PDB entry 7XSZ | electron microscopy, 3.40 A resolution | chains A and T of the 33 polymer chains in the assembly

== Chain A ==
Name: DNA-directed RNA polymerase subunit
Source organism: Komagataella phaffii
Notes: EC 2.7.7.6
UniProt: C4R4Y0 (C4R4Y0_KOMPG); residue numbers follow UniProt; this construct covers 1-1743
Chain sequence (1743 residues; each row starts with the number of its first residue):
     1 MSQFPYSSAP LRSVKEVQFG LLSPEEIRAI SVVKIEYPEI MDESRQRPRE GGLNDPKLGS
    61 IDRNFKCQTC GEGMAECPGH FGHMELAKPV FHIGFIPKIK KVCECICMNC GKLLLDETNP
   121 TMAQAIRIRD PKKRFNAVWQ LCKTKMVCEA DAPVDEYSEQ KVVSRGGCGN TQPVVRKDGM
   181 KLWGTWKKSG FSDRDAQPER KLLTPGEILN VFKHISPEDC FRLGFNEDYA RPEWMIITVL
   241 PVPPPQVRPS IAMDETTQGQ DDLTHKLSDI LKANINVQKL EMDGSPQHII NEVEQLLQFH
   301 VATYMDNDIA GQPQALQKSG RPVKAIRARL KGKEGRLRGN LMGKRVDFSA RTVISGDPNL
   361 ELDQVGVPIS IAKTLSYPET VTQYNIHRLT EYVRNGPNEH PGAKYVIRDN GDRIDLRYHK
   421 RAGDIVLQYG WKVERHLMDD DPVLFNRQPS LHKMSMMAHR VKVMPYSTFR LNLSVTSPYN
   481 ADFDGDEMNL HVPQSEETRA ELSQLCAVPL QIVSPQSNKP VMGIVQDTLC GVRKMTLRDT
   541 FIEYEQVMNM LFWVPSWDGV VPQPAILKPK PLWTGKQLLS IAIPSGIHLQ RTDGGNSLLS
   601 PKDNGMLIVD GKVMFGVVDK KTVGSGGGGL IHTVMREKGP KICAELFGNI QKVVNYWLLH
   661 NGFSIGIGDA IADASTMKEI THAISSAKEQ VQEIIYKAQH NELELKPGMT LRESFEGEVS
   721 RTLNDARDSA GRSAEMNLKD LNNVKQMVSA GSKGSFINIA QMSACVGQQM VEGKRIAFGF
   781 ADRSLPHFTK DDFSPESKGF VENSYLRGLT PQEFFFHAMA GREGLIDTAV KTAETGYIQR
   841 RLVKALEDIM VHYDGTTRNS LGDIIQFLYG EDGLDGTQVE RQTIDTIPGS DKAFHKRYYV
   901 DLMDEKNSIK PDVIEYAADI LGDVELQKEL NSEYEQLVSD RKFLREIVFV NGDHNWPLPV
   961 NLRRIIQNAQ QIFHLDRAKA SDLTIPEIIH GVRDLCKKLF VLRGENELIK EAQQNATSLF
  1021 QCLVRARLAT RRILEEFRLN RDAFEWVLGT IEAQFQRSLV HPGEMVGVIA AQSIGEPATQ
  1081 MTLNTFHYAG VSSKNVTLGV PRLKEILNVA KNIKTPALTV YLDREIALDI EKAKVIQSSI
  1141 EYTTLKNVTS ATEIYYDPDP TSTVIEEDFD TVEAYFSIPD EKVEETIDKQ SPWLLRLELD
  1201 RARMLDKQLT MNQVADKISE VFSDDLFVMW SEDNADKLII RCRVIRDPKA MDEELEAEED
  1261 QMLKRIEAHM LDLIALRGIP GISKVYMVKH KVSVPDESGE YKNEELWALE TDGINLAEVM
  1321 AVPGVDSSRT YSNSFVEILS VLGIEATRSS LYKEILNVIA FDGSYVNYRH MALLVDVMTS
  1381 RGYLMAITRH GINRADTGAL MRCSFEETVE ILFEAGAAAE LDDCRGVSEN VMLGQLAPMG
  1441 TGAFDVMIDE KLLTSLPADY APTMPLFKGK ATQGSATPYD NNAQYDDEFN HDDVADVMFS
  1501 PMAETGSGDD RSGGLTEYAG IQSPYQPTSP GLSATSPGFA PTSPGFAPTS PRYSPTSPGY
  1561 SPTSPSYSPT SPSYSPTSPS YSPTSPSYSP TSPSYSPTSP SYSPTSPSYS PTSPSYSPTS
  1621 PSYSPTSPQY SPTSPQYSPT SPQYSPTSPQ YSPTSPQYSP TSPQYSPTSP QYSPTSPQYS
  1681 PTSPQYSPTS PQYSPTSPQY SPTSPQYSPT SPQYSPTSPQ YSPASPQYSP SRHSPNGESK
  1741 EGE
Not modelled in the structure: 1, 154-162, 190-193, 1082-1094, 1178-1189, 1246-1257, 1456-1743
Bound ions: Zn2+ site 1: Cys67, Cys70, Cys77, His80; Zn2+ site 2: Cys107, Cys110, Cys148, Cys168; Mg2+: Asp482, Asp484 (shared with 2 residues of chain P)

== Chain T ==
Molecule: 198-nt DNA strand
Sequence (198 nucleotides; numbered -72 to 125; the number before each row is that of its first residue; numbers below 1 keep their minus sign (DA-72 is residue -72)):
   -72 ATCAGAATCC CGGTGCCGAG GCCGCTCTTT TGGACGAAGA CAGCACAAGC ACCGCAAAAA
   -12 CGCACGAACG CGCAGACCCC CGCGAAAAAA CCGCCAAGGG GAAAACACCC AAGACACCAG
    48 GCACGAGACA GAAAAAAACA ACGAAAACGG CCACCACCCA AACACACCAA ACACAAGAGC
   108 TAATTGACTG ACGTAAGC
Not modelled in the structure: -72 to -65, 102-125

== Interface between chain A and chain T ==
Contacting residue pairs (21):
  Met253(A) with DA-31(T), base contact
  Ala310(A) with DT-45(T), phosphate contact
  Lys318(A) with DG-30(T), sugar contact
  Lys333(A) with DG-41(T), salt bridge to the phosphate; DG-40(T), salt bridge to the phosphate
  Arg338(A) with DG-40(T), salt bridge to the phosphate
  Arg345(A) with DC-38(T), salt bridge to the phosphate
  Arg351(A) with DC-38(T), sugar contact
  Gln448(A) with DG-40(T), base contact; DA-39(T), sugar contact
  Pro449(A) with DG-41(T), base contact; DG-40(T), base contact
  Thr832(A) with DG-41(T), base contact
  Ala833(A) with DG-41(T), sugar contact
  Gly836(A) with DG-41(T), sugar contact
  Tyr837(A) with DT-42(T), sugar contact
  Arg1389(A) with DT-44(T), hydrogen bond to the base; DT-43(T), sugar contact
  Glu1406(A) with DT-43(T), sugar contact
  Glu1407(A) with DT-44(T), sugar contact; DT-43(T), hydrogen bond to the phosphate
Also at the interface, not in a pair above, chain A (18 interface residues in all): Arg327, Arg840

== Overview ==
18 residues of chain A face 10 of chain T across their interface, with 2 hydrogen bonds and 4 salt bridges.
Polar pairs include Arg1389(A)-DT-44(T), Glu1407(A)-DT-43(T) and Lys333(A)-DG-41(T). The Zn2+ site 1 is built
by Cys67(A), Cys70(A), Cys77(A) and His80(A).
Chain A is DNA-directed RNA polymerase subunit (Komagataella phaffii) and chain T is a 198-nt DNA strand; the
structure, RNA polymerase II elongation complex transcribing a nucleosome (EC115), was determined by electron
microscopy (same publication as 7XN7, 7XSE, 7XSX, 7XT7, 7XTD and 7XTI).
